6DB5 - chains H and L of the 3 polymer chains in the assembly; structure by X-ray diffraction, 2.60 A resolution.

[Chain H]
Molecule: Human monoclonal anti-HIV-1 gp120 V3 antibody TA6 Fab heavy chain
Source organism: Homo sapiens
Notes: antibody fragment or engineered binder
Sequence (232 residues; numbered 1 to 220 plus 12 insertion-coded residues; the number before each row is that of its first residue; a row labelled like 82A-82C holds insertion residues (82A, then the next letters in order)):
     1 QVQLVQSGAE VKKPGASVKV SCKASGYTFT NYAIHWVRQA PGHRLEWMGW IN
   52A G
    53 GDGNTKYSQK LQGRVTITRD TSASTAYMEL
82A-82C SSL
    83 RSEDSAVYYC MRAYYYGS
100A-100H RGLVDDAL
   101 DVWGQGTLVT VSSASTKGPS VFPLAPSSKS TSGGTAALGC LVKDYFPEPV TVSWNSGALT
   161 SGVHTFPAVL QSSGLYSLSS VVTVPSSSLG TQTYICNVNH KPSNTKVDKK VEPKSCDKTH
Unresolved in the structure: 217-220
Disulfide bonds: Cys22-Cys92, Cys140-Cys196

[Chain L]
Molecule: Human monoclonal anti-HIV-1 gp120 V3 antibody TA6 Fab light chain
Source organism: Homo sapiens
Notes: antibody fragment or engineered binder
Sequence (214 residues; numbered 1 to 212 plus 3 insertion-coded residues; 1 number in that range is skipped by the numbering (no residue carries it; nothing is unmodelled there); the number before each row is that of its first residue; a row labelled like 95A-95B holds insertion residues (95A, then the next letters in order)):
     1 SYELTQPPS
    11 VSVSPGQTAR ITCSGDELPK KYAYWYQEKS GQAPVLIIYE DSKRPSGIPE RFSGSSSGTM
    71 ATLTISGAQV EDEADYYCFS TDSSG
95A-95B DL
    96 WVFGGGTKLT V
  106A L
   107 GQPKAAPSVT LFPPSSEELQ ANKATLVCLI SDFYPGAVTV AWKADSSPVK AGVETTTPSK
   167 QSNNKYAASS YLSLTPEQWK SHRSYSCQVT HEGSTVEKTV APTECS
Unresolved in the structure: 210-212
Disulfide bonds: Cys23-Cys88, Cys134-Cys193

[How chain H and chain L interact]
Contacting residue pairs (77; chain H residue first):
  His35(H) with Trp96(L)
  Val37(H) with Phe98(L), hydrophobic
  Gln39(H) with Glu38(L), hydrogen bond; Tyr87(L)
  His43(H) with Tyr87(L)
  Arg44(H) with Asp85(L); Tyr87(L), hydrogen bond; Gly100(L), hydrogen bond (side chain-backbone); Gly101(L)
  Leu45(H) with Pro44(L), hydrophobic; Tyr87(L); Phe98(L)
  Trp47(H) with Asp95A(L); Leu95B(L), hydrophobic; Trp96(L); Phe98(L)
  Trp50(H) with Gly95(L); Asp95A(L), hydrogen bond (side chain-backbone); Trp96(L)
  Lys58(H) with Asp95A(L); Leu95B(L)
  Gln61(H) with Ser1(L)
  Met93(H) with Tyr36(L)
  Tyr96(H) with Tyr34(L), hydrophobic; Tyr36(L), hydrogen bond; Leu46(L), hydrophobic; Phe89(L); Trp96(L), hydrophobic
  Tyr97(H) with Tyr34(L), hydrogen bond; Glu50(L), hydrogen bond
  Leu100H(H) with Leu46(L), hydrophobic; Pro55(L), hydrophobic
  Asp101(H) with Tyr36(L); Val45(L); Leu46(L), hydrogen bond (side chain-backbone)
  Trp103(H) with Tyr36(L), hydrophobic
  Phe122(H) with Ser121(L); Glu124(L); Lys129(L)
  Pro123(H) with Ser121(L); Glu123(L)
  Leu124(H) with Phe118(L), hydrophobic; Val133(L), hydrophobic
  Ala125(H) with Phe118(L)
  Ser130(H) with Val115(L), hydrogen bond (side chain-backbone); Thr116(L), hydrogen bond
  Ala137(H) with Phe118(L)
  Leu141(H) with Thr131(L); Tyr177(L), hydrophobic
  Lys143(H) with Glu124(L), salt bridge; Lys129(L); Thr131(L), hydrogen bond
  His164(H) with Ser137(L); Gln167(L); Ala173(L)
  Phe166(H) with Leu135(L), hydrophobic; Ile136(L); Ser137(L); Ala173(L), hydrophobic; Ala174(L); Ser175(L)
  Pro167(H) with Thr162(L); Ser165(L); Ser175(L)
  Ala168(H) with Thr162(L)
  Val169(H) with Thr162(L); Tyr177(L), hydrophobic
  Leu170(H) with Glu160(L)
  Gln171(H) with Glu160(L)
  Ser172(H) with Glu160(L), hydrogen bond (backbone-side chain)
  Ser177(H) with Tyr177(L)
  Leu178(H) with Tyr177(L)
  Ser179(H) with Val133(L); Tyr177(L), hydrogen bond
  Val181(H) with Leu135(L), hydrophobic
  Lys209(H) with Glu123(L), salt bridge
  Lys214(H) with Ser122(L)
Interface residues without a listed pair, chain H (44 interface residues in all): Glu46, Tyr91, Ser120, Ser127, Lys129, Asp144
Interface residues without a listed pair, chain L (47 interface residues in all): Ala43, Tyr49, Thr102, Ala127, Thr161, Lys204, Thr205

[Overview]
44 residues of chain H face 47 of chain L across their interface, with 13 hydrogen bonds and 2 salt bridges.
Among the polar pairs are Lys143(H)-Glu124(L), Lys209(H)-Glu123(L) and Gln39(H)-Glu38(L).
Here chain H is Human monoclonal anti-HIV-1 gp120 V3 antibody TA6 Fab heavy chain and chain L is Human
monoclonal anti-HIV-1 gp120 V3 antibody TA6 Fab light chain, both from Homo sapiens. Entry 6DB5 (Crystal
structure of anti-HIV-1 V3 Fab TA6 in complex with a HIV-1 gp120 V3 peptide from ...) was determined by X-ray
diffraction, deposited together with 6DB7.
